3J9X - chains A and 7 of the 60 polymer chains in the assembly; structure by electron microscopy, 3.80 A resolution.

Chain A:
Molecule: coat protein
From: Sulfolobus islandicus rod-shaped virus 2
UniProtKB: Q8V9P2 (Q8V9P2_9VIRU); residue numbers follow UniProt; this construct covers 7-134
Sequence (128 residues; each row starts with the number of its first residue):
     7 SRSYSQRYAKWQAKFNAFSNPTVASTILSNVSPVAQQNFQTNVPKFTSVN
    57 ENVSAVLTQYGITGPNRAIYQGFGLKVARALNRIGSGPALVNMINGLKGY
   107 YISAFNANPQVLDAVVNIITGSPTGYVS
From the paper describing this entry:
  - binding site for the 348-nt DNA strand: Trp-17, Phe-21, Arg-73, Arg-89
  - binding site for the 348-nt DNA strand (chain 7): Arg-8, Lys-16, Lys-20, Phe-24, Val-37, Asn-44, Asn-48, Phe-52, Lys-82, Arg-85
  - self-association interface (contacts with another copy of this molecule): Tyr-10, Tyr-14, Trp-17, Phe-21, Phe-45

Chain 7:
Molecule: 348-nt DNA strand
From: Sulfolobus islandicus rod-shaped virus 2
Sequence (348 nucleotides; numbered 1 to 348; the number before each row is that of its first residue):
     1 ATATATATATATATATATATATATATATATATATATATATATATATATAT
    51 ATATATATATATATATATATATATATATATATATATATATATATATATAT
   101 ATATATATATATATATATATATATATATATATATATATATATATATATAT
   151 ATATATATATATATATATATATATATATATATATATATATATATATATAT
   201 ATATATATATATATATATATATATATATATATATATATATATATATATAT
   251 ATATATATATATATATATATATATATATATATATATATATATATATATAT
   301 ATATATATATATATATATATATATATATATATATATATATATATATAT

Interface between chain A and chain 7:
Contacting residue pairs - 36 pairs, chain A then chain 7:
  Ser-7(A) with DA345(7), hydrogen bond to the phosphate
  Arg-8(A) with DT344(7), salt bridge to the phosphate; DA345(7), hydrogen bond to the phosphate
  Arg-13(A) with DA343(7), hydrogen bond to the base; DT344(7), sugar contact
  Lys-16(A) with DA343(7), salt bridge to the phosphate
  Trp-17(A) with DT342(7), base contact; DA343(7), sugar contact
  Lys-20(A) with DT342(7), phosphate contact; DA343(7), salt bridge to the phosphate
  Phe-24(A) with DA341(7), sugar contact
  Ile-33(A) with DA341(7), phosphate contact
  Val-37(A) with DT340(7), phosphate contact; DA341(7), phosphate contact
  Ala-41(A) with DA339(7), phosphate contact; DT340(7), phosphate contact
  Asn-44(A) with DA339(7), phosphate contact; DT340(7), hydrogen bond to the phosphate
  Phe-45(A) with DA339(7), sugar contact
  Asn-48(A) with DT338(7), phosphate contact; DA339(7), hydrogen bond to the phosphate
  Val-49(A) with DT338(7), sugar contact
  Phe-52(A) with DA337(7), phosphate contact; DT338(7), sugar contact
  Gly-78(A) with DT336(7), sugar contact
  Leu-81(A) with DT336(7), base contact; DA337(7), sugar contact
  Lys-82(A) with DT336(7), phosphate contact; DA337(7), phosphate contact
  Arg-85(A) with DA337(7), salt bridge to the phosphate; DT338(7), salt bridge to the phosphate
  Arg-89(A) with DT338(7), salt bridge to the phosphate
  Tyr-106(A) with DA335(7), phosphate contact; DT336(7), hydrogen bond to the phosphate
  Tyr-107(A) with DT336(7), sugar contact
  Phe-111(A) with DA335(7), sugar contact
Interface residues without a listed pair, chain A (26 interface residues in all): Leu-34, Val-40, Ala-74

In short:
26 residues of chain A and 11 residues of chain 7 are in contact; the contacts include 6 hydrogen bonds and 6
salt bridges. Polar contacts include Arg-13(A)/DA343(7), Ser-7(A)/DA345(7) and Arg-8(A)/DA345(7). From the
paper: a binding site for the 348-nt DNA strand (chain 7) at Arg-8(A), Lys-16(A) and Lys-20(A) among others; a
binding site for the 348-nt DNA strand at Trp-17(A), Phe-21(A) and Arg-73(A) among others.
Here chain A is coat protein and chain 7 is a 348-nt DNA strand, both from Sulfolobus islandicus rod-shaped
virus 2. Entry 3J9X (A Virus that Infects a Hyperthermophile Encapsidates A-Form DNA) was determined by
electron microscopy.
